PDB entry 8Q5E | X-ray diffraction, 2.40 A resolution | chains A and B

[Chain A (and B)]
Protein: Sensory box protein
From: Pseudomonas putida KT2440
Notes: chain B of this document is another copy of the same molecule, construct and numbering; everything in this record applies to it too
Reference sequence: Q88E39 (Q88E39_PSEPK); residues 1-142 here = UniProt positions 1-142
Amino-acid sequence (142 residues; each row starts with the number of its first residue):
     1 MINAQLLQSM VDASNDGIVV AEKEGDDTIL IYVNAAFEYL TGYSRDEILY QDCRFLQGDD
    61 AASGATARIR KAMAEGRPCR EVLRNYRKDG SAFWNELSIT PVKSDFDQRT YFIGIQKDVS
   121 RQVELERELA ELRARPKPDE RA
Disordered / not traced: 136-142
Sequence notes: engineered mutation A61 (Arg in Q88E39), A62 (Asp in Q88E39), S63 (Gln in Q88E39), G64 (Leu in Q88E39), A65 (Gly in Q88E39), T66 (Arg in Q88E39)
Covalently attached groups: flavin mononucleotide (FMN) linked to T66
Metal / ion sites: Ni2+ near E24 (its only coordinating residue here)
Small-molecule neighbours: FMN (flavin mononucleotide): V19, A21, T28, F37, D52, C53, R54, L56, Q57, A67, I69, R70, M73, L83, N85, N95, L97, I99, F112, I113, G114, Q116
From the paper describing this entry:
  - binding site for flavin mononucleotide: R54, T66, R70

[How chain A and chain B interact]
Pairs across the interface - 62 pairs, chain A then chain B:
  I2(A) - Q8(B)
  N3(A) - F106(B)
  A4(A) - A4(B)  hydrophobic
  A4(A) - L7(B)
  Q5(A) - F106(B)
  L6(A) - V102(B)  hydrophobic
  L6(A) - F106(B)  hydrophobic
  L7(A) - A4(B)
  L7(A) - L7(B)  hydrophobic
  L7(A) - Q8(B)
  Q8(A) - L7(B)
  S9(A) - V102(B)
  S9(A) - I113(B)
  M10(A) - V11(B)  hydrophobic
  M10(A) - I18(B)  hydrophobic
  M10(A) - V20(B)  hydrophobic
  M10(A) - Y32(B)  hydrophobic
  M10(A) - I113(B)
  V11(A) - M10(B)  hydrophobic
  A13(A) - I113(B)  hydrophobic
  A13(A) - I115(B)
  S14(A) - I115(B)
  N15(A) - R80(B)
  N15(A) - S98(B)  hydrogen bond
  N15(A) - I115(B)
  D16(A) - N15(B)
  D16(A) - D16(B)
  I18(A) - M10(B)  hydrophobic
  V20(A) - M10(B)  hydrophobic
  Y32(A) - I2(B)  hydrophobic
  Y32(A) - M10(B)  hydrophobic
  R80(A) - N15(B)  hydrogen bond
  V102(A) - L6(B)  hydrophobic
  V102(A) - S9(B)
  K103(A) - Q5(B)  hydrogen bond (backbone-side chain)
  S104(A) - N3(B)
  S104(A) - Q5(B)
  D105(A) - Q5(B)
  F106(A) - N3(B)
  Y111(A) - L6(B)  hydrophobic
  I113(A) - S9(B)
  I115(A) - M10(B)
  I115(A) - N15(B)
  K117(A) - D16(B)  salt bridge
  K117(A) - K117(B)
  R121(A) - Q122(B)
  R121(A) - E126(B)  salt bridge
  Q122(A) - R121(B)
  Q122(A) - L125(B)
  L125(A) - L125(B)  hydrophobic
  L125(A) - L129(B)  hydrophobic
  E126(A) - R121(B)  salt bridge
  E128(A) - L129(B)
  E128(A) - R133(B)  salt bridge
  L129(A) - E128(B)
  L129(A) - L129(B)
  L132(A) - L129(B)  hydrophobic
  L132(A) - R133(B)
  L132(A) - R135(B)  hydrogen bond (backbone-side chain)
  R133(A) - E128(B)  salt bridge
  R133(A) - L132(B)
  R135(A) - R135(B)
Interface residues without a listed pair, chain A (40 interface residues in all): I31, E96, S98, T100
Interface residues without a listed pair, chain B (36 interface residues in all): A13, S14, E96, T100, Y111

[Overview]
The interface between chain A and chain B involves 40 residues on one side and 36 on the other, with 4
hydrogen bonds and 5 salt bridges. Polar pairs include K117(A)-D16(B), R121(A)-E126(B) and E128(A)-R133(B).
Flavin mononucleotide is covalently linked to T66(A). From the paper: a binding site for flavin mononucleotide
at R54(A), T66(A) and R70(A).
Both chains are Sensory box protein (Pseudomonas putida KT2440). Entry 8Q5E (Crystal structure of PpSB1-LOV
protein from Pseudomonas putida with covalent FMN) was determined by X-ray diffraction, deposited together
with 8Q5F and 8Q5G.
